5HN7 - chains A and E; structure by X-ray diffraction, 2.15 A resolution.

# Chain A (and E)
Molecule: Farnesyl pyrophosphate synthase, putative
Organism: Plasmodium vivax
Notes: chain E of this document is another copy of the same molecule, construct and numbering; everything in this record applies to it too
UniProtKB: A5K4U6 (A5K4U6_PLAVS); residues 22-396 here correspond to UniProt positions 1-375 (UniProt number = residue number - 21)
Amino-acid sequence (375 residues; row label = number of the first residue in the row):
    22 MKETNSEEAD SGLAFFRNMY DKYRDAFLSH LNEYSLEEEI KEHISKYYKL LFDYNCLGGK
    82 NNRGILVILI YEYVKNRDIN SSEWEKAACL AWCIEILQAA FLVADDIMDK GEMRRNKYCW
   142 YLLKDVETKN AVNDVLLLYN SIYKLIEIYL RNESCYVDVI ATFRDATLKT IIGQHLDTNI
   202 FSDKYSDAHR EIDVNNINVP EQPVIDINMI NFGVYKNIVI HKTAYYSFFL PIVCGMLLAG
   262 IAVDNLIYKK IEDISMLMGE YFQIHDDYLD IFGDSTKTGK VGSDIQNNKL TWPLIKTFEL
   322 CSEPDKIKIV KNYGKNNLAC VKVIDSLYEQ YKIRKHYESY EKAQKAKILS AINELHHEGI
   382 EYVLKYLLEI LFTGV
Not modelled in the structure: 22-35, 96-99, 208-212, 222, 263-264, 303, 396 (chain E: 22-33, 220, 223, 263-264, 303)
Small-molecule neighbours: bph-1158 (04M; 5-(morpholin-4-ylsulfonyl)-2-{[3-(octyloxy)benzyl]oxy}benzoic acid): Gly-80, Lys-81, Asn-82, Arg-84, Gln-119, Phe-122, Ala-125, Asp-126, Met-129, Arg-135, Arg-136, Thr-191, Gln-195, Thr-199, Lys-243, Thr-244, Tyr-247, Ser-248, Phe-283, Lys-301

# Interface between chain A and chain E
Residue-residue contacts (116; chain A residue first):
  Tyr-55(A) with Leu-189(E); Lys-190(E); Ile-193(E), hydrophobic; His-242(E)
  Ser-56(A) with Asn-238(E); His-242(E)
  Leu-57(A) with Asn-238(E); His-242(E)
  Glu-58(A) with Gly-234(E); Val-235(E); Asn-238(E), hydrogen bond (backbone-side chain)
  Ile-61(A) with Leu-197(E), hydrophobic; Ile-201(E), hydrophobic
  His-64(A) with Tyr-206(E), hydrogen bond (side chain-backbone); Ala-209(E)
  Tyr-68(A) with His-196(E); Lys-205(E); Ile-213(E), hydrophobic
  Tyr-69(A) with Ile-193(E), hydrophobic; His-196(E), hydrogen bond
  Leu-71(A) with Ile-213(E), hydrophobic
  Tyr-75(A) with Val-215(E), hydrophobic
  Met-129(A) with Lys-150(E); Asn-154(E)
  Tyr-139(A) with Val-215(E); Asn-216(E); Ile-218(E), hydrophobic
  Leu-143(A) with Ile-218(E)
  Leu-144(A) with Asn-217(E)
  Lys-145(A) with Asn-217(E), hydrogen bond (backbone-backbone); Ile-218(E); Asn-219(E); Pro-221(E)
  Asp-146(A) with Lys-205(E), hydrogen bond (backbone-side chain); Ile-213(E); Asp-214(E), hydrogen bond (side chain-backbone)
  Lys-150(A) with Met-129(E); Thr-199(E)
  Asn-151(A) with Asn-200(E), hydrogen bond; Lys-205(E)
  Val-153(A) with Met-129(E), hydrophobic; Val-153(E), hydrophobic
  Asn-154(A) with Met-129(E); Ile-192(E), hydrogen bond (side chain-backbone); Gln-195(E); His-196(E)
  Val-156(A) with Leu-157(E), hydrophobic
  Leu-157(A) with Val-156(E), hydrophobic; Leu-157(E), hydrophobic; Ile-192(E)
  Leu-158(A) with Leu-189(E), hydrophobic; Ile-192(E), hydrophobic
  Tyr-160(A) with Asn-161(E), hydrogen bond
  Asn-161(A) with Tyr-160(E), hydrogen bond; Thr-188(E); Leu-189(E); Ile-192(E)
  Tyr-164(A) with Arg-185(E)
  Lys-165(A) with Arg-185(E); Asp-186(E), salt bridge
  Glu-168(A) with Ala-182(E); Arg-185(E), salt bridge
  Val-178(A) with Val-178(E), hydrophobic
  Ala-182(A) with Glu-168(E)
  Arg-185(A) with Tyr-164(E); Lys-165(E); Glu-168(E), salt bridge
  Asp-186(A) with Lys-165(E), salt bridge
  Thr-188(A) with Asn-161(E)
  Leu-189(A) with Tyr-55(E); Leu-158(E), hydrophobic; Asn-161(E)
  Lys-190(A) with Tyr-55(E)
  Ile-192(A) with Asn-154(E), hydrogen bond (backbone-side chain); Leu-157(E); Leu-158(E), hydrophobic; Asn-161(E)
  Ile-193(A) with Tyr-55(E), hydrophobic; Tyr-69(E), hydrophobic
  Gln-195(A) with Asn-154(E)
  His-196(A) with Tyr-68(E); Tyr-69(E), hydrogen bond; Asn-151(E); Asn-154(E)
  Leu-197(A) with Ile-61(E), hydrophobic
  Thr-199(A) with Lys-150(E); Asn-151(E)
  Asn-200(A) with Asn-151(E), hydrogen bond
  Lys-205(A) with His-64(E); Asp-146(E), hydrogen bond (side chain-backbone)
  Tyr-206(A) with His-64(E), hydrogen bond (backbone-side chain); Ile-65(E)
  Ile-213(A) with Tyr-68(E), hydrophobic; Leu-71(E), hydrophobic; Asp-146(E)
  Asp-214(A) with Asp-146(E), hydrogen bond (backbone-side chain)
  Val-215(A) with Tyr-75(E), hydrophobic; Tyr-139(E); Leu-144(E)
  Asn-216(A) with Tyr-139(E)
  Asn-217(A) with Leu-144(E); Lys-145(E), hydrogen bond (backbone-backbone)
  Ile-218(A) with Tyr-139(E), hydrophobic; Leu-143(E); Leu-144(E), hydrophobic; Lys-145(E)
  Asn-219(A) with Lys-145(E)
  Val-220(A) with Lys-145(E)
  Gly-234(A) with Glu-58(E)
  Val-235(A) with Glu-58(E)
  Asn-238(A) with Ser-56(E); Leu-57(E); Glu-58(E), hydrogen bond (side chain-backbone)
  His-242(A) with Tyr-55(E); Ser-56(E); Leu-57(E)
Interface residues without a listed pair, chain A (66 interface residues in all): Phe-48, His-51, Leu-52, Ile-65, Ile-128, Ser-162, Tyr-177, Ile-201, Ser-207, Pro-221
Interface residues without a listed pair, chain E (68 interface residues in all): Phe-48, His-51, Leu-52, Ala-125, Ile-128, Val-147, Tyr-177, Asp-204, Met-230

# In short
66 residues of chain A face 68 of chain E across their interface, with 18 hydrogen bonds and 4 salt bridges.
Polar contacts include Lys-165(A)/Asp-186(E), Glu-168(A)/Arg-185(E) and Glu-58(A)/Asn-238(E). Ligands of chain
A: bph-1158.
Both chains are Farnesyl pyrophosphate synthase, putative (Plasmodium vivax). Entry 5HN7 (Crystal structure of
Plasmodium vivax geranylgeranylpyrophosphate synthase complexed with BPH-1158) was determined by X-ray
diffraction (same publication as 5HN8, 5HN9 and 5HNA).
